8GXZ - chains F and L of the 12 polymer chains in the assembly; structure by electron microscopy, 3.10 A resolution.

# Chain F
Name: V-type ATP synthase beta chain
From: Thermus thermophilus HB8
Reference sequence: Q56404 (VATB_THET8); residues 1-478 here = UniProt positions 1-478
Amino-acid sequence (478 residues; each row starts with the number of its first residue):
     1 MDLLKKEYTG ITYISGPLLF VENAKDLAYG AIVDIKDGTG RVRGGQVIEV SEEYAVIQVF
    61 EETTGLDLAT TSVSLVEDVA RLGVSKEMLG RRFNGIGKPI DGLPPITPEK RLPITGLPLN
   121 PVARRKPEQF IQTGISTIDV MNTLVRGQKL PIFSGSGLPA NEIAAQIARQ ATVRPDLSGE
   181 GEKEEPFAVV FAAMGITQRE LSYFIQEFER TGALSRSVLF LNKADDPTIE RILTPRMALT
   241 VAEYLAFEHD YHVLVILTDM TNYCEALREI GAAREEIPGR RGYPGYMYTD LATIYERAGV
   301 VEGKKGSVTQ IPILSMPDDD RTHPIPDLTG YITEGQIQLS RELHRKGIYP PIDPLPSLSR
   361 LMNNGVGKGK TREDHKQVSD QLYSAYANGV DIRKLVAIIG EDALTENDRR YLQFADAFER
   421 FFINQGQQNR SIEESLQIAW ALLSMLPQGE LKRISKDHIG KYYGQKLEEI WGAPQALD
Not modelled in the structure: 1, 473-478

# Chain L
Name: V-type ATP synthase subunit E
From: Thermus thermophilus HB8
Reference sequence: P74901 (VATE_THET8); numbering as in UniProt (aligned over 1-188)
Amino-acid sequence (188 residues; row label = number of the first residue in the row):
     1 MSKLEAILSQ EVEAEIQALL QEAEAKAEAV KREAEEKAKA LLQARERALE AQYRAALRRA
    61 ESAGELLVAT ARTQARGEVL EEVRRRVREA LEALPQKPEW PEVVRKLALE ALEALPGAKA
   121 LVANPEDLPH LEALARERGV ELQAEPALRL GVRAVGAEGK TQVENSLLAR LDRAWDALSS
   181 KVAQALWG
Not modelled in the structure: 1-60

# How chain F and chain L interact
Pairs across the interface (34; chain F residue first):
  Asp2(F) with Arg173(L), hydrogen bond (backbone-side chain)
  Leu3(F) with Arg170(L); Arg173(L); Ala174(L), hydrophobic
  Leu4(F) with Glu110(L); Ala114(L), hydrophobic; Val163(L), hydrophobic; Asn165(L); Arg173(L), hydrogen bond (backbone-side chain)
  Lys5(F) with Val163(L); Glu164(L), hydrogen bond (backbone-backbone)
  Lys6(F) with Gln162(L); Val163(L)
  Glu7(F) with Thr161(L); Gln162(L), hydrogen bond (backbone-backbone); Glu164(L)
  Tyr8(F) with Thr161(L)
  Thr9(F) with Lys160(L), hydrogen bond (side chain-backbone); Gln162(L)
  Glu22(F) with Lys160(L), salt bridge
  Asn23(F) with Glu158(L); Lys160(L); Thr161(L)
  Leu75(F) with Arg173(L), hydrogen bond (backbone-side chain)
  Val76(F) with Arg173(L)
  Glu87(F) with Arg72(L), salt bridge; Thr73(L)
  Leu103(F) with Gln74(L)
  Pro104(F) with Thr73(L)
  Thr107(F) with Leu80(L); Ser179(L)
  Pro108(F) with Ser179(L); Ser180(L)
  Arg111(F) with Asp176(L), salt bridge
Also at the interface, not in a pair above, chain F (20 interface residues in all): Gly10, Gly212
Also at the interface, not in a pair above, chain L (25 interface residues in all): Ser62, Arg76, Gly77, Leu115, Gly159, Ala169

# Summary
The interface between chain F and chain L involves 20 residues on one side and 25 on the other; the contacts
include 6 hydrogen bonds and 3 salt bridges. Polar contacts include Glu22(F)-Lys160(L), Glu87(F)-Arg72(L) and
Arg111(F)-Asp176(L).
Chain F is V-type ATP synthase beta chain and chain L is V-type ATP synthase subunit E, both from Thermus
thermophilus HB8; the structure, 1 sulfate and 1 ATP bound V1EG of V/A-ATPase from Thermus thermophilus, was
determined by electron microscopy, deposited together with 8GXU, 8GXW, 8GXX and 8GXY.
